PDB entry 4BH1 | X-ray diffraction, 2.15 A resolution | chains C and D of the 6 polymer chains in the assembly

[Chain C]
Name: Hemagglutinin
Source organism: Influenza A virus
Notes: fragment: ha1 of trypsin released ectodomain, residues 17-338
UniProtKB: Q207Z6 (Q207Z6_9INFA); residues 1-322 here correspond to UniProt positions 17-338 (UniProt number = residue number + 16)
Sequence (326 residues; row label = number of the first residue in the row):
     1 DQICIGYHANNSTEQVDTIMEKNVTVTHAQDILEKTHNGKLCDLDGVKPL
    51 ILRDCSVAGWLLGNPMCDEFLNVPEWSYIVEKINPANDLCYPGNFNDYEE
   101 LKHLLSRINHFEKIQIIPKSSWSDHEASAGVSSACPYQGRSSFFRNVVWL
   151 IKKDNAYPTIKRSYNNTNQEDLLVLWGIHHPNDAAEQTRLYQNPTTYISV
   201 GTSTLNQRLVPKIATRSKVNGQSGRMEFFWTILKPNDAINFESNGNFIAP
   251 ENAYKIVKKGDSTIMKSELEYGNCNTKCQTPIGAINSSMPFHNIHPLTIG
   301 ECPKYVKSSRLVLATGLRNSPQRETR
Disordered / not traced: 320-326
Differences from the reference sequence: expression tag (323-326)
Disulfides: Cys42-Cys274, Cys55-Cys67, Cys90-Cys135, Cys278-Cys302
Covalently attached groups: N-acetylglucosamine (NAG) linked to Asn165

[Chain D]
Name: Hemagglutinin
Source organism: Influenza A virus
Notes: fragment: ha2 of trypsin released ectodomain, residues 347-512
UniProtKB: Q207Z6 (Q207Z6_9INFA); residues 1-166 here correspond to UniProt positions 347-512 (UniProt number = residue number + 346)
Sequence (166 residues; row label = number of the first residue in the row):
     1 GLFGAIAGFIEGGWQGMVDGWYGYHHSNEQGSGYAADKESTQKAIDGVTN
    51 KVNSIIDKMNTQFEAVGREFNNLERRIENLNKKMEDGFLDVWTYNAELLV
   101 LMENERTLDFHDSNVKNLYDKVRLQLRDNAKELGNGCFEFYHRCDNECME
   151 SVRNGTYDYPQYSEEA
Disordered / not traced: 1-9, 156-166
Disulfides: Cys144-Cys148

[How chain C and chain D interact]
Contacting residue pairs - 83 pairs, chain C then chain D:
  Asp1(C) with Asn28(D); Glu29(D), hydrogen bond (side chain-backbone); Arg143(D); Cys144(D), hydrogen bond (side chain-backbone)
  Gln2(C) with His25(D); Ser27(D); Cys137(D)
  Ile3(C) with His25(D); His26(D); Cys137(D); Met149(D), hydrophobic; Arg153(D)
  Cys4(C) with Trp14(D); Tyr24(D); His25(D), hydrogen bond (backbone-backbone); Cys137(D), disulfide
  Ile5(C) with Ile10(D); Trp14(D); Tyr24(D), hydrophobic; Leu118(D), hydrophobic; Asn135(D); Gly136(D)
  Gly6(C) with Trp14(D); Gly23(D), hydrogen bond (backbone-backbone)
  Tyr7(C) with Ile10(D), hydrophobic; Glu11(D), hydrogen bond (side chain-backbone); Gly12(D); Gly13(D); Trp14(D), hydrogen bond (backbone-backbone); Trp21(D)
  His8(C) with Met17(D), hydrogen bond (side chain-backbone); Gly20(D); Trp21(D), hydrogen bond (backbone-backbone)
  Ala9(C) with Gly13(D); Trp14(D), hydrogen bond (backbone-backbone); Gln15(D)
  Asn11(C) with Gln15(D), hydrogen bond
  Val16(C) with Asn104(D)
  Asp17(C) with Leu101(D); Asn104(D), hydrogen bond (backbone-side chain)
  Thr18(C) with Leu101(D); Glu105(D); Leu108(D)
  Ile19(C) with Leu98(D), hydrophobic; Leu101(D), hydrophobic; Glu105(D)
  His28(C) with Trp21(D)
  Glu99(C) with Glu69(D); Asn71(D)
  Lys102(C) with Glu69(D), salt bridge
  Phe291(C) with Met59(D), hydrophobic; Gln62(D)
  Pro296(C) with Ala65(D); Leu89(D), hydrophobic
  Leu297(C) with Ala65(D), hydrophobic; Val66(D)
  Lys304(C) with Met59(D); Asn60(D), hydrogen bond (side chain-backbone); Gln62(D), hydrogen bond (side chain-backbone); Glu64(D), salt bridge
  Tyr305(C) with Gln62(D), hydrogen bond (backbone-side chain); Leu89(D), hydrophobic
  Val306(C) with Gln62(D); Thr93(D)
  Lys307(C) with Asp86(D), salt bridge; Asp90(D), salt bridge; Thr93(D), hydrogen bond (backbone-side chain)
  Ser308(C) with Thr93(D); Glu97(D), hydrogen bond
  Leu311(C) with Glu97(D)
  Val312(C) with Val100(D); Asn104(D), hydrogen bond (backbone-side chain)
  Leu313(C) with Val52(D), hydrophobic; Ile55(D), hydrophobic; Glu103(D); Asn104(D)
  Ala314(C) with Asn104(D), hydrogen bond (backbone-side chain); Thr107(D)
  Thr315(C) with Val48(D); His111(D), hydrogen bond (backbone-side chain)
  Gly316(C) with His111(D), hydrogen bond (backbone-side chain)
  Leu317(C) with His111(D)
  Arg318(C) with Leu108(D)
Other interface residues (no listed pair), chain C (39 interface residues in all): Asn10, Val24, Val26, Ile32, Ile264, Pro290
Other interface residues (no listed pair), chain D (63 interface residues in all): Tyr22, Ile56, Gly67, Phe70, Glu74, Trp92, Ala96, Met102, Asp112, Val115, Tyr119, Val122, Phe138, Val152
Cross-chain cystine bridges: Cys4(C)-Cys137(D)

[Overview]
Chain C and chain D form an interface of 39 and 63 residues respectively; the contacts include 1 disulfide
bond, 20 hydrogen bonds and 4 salt bridges. Polar pairs include Lys102(C)-Glu69(D), Lys304(C)-Glu64(D) and
Lys307(C)-Asp86(D). N-acetylglucosamine is covalently linked to Asn165(C).
Chain C is Hemagglutinin and chain D is Hemagglutinin, both from Influenza A virus; the structure, H5 (tyTy)
Influenza Virus Haemagglutinin in Complex with Avian Receptor Analogue 3'-SLN, was determined by X-ray
diffraction, deposited together with 4BGW, 4BGX, 4BGY, 4BGZ, 4BH0, 4BH2, 4BH3 and 4BH4.
